PDB entry 4GY4 | X-ray diffraction, 2.67 A resolution | chains B and C of the 3 polymer chains in the assembly

Chain B (and C):
Molecule: Putative copper oxidase
From: Streptomyces coelicolor
Notes: chain C of this document is another copy of the same molecule, construct and numbering; everything in this record applies to it too
UniProtKB: Q9XAL8 (Q9XAL8_STRCO); residues 39-316 here = UniProt positions 39-316
Sequence (278 residues; row label = number of the first residue in the row):
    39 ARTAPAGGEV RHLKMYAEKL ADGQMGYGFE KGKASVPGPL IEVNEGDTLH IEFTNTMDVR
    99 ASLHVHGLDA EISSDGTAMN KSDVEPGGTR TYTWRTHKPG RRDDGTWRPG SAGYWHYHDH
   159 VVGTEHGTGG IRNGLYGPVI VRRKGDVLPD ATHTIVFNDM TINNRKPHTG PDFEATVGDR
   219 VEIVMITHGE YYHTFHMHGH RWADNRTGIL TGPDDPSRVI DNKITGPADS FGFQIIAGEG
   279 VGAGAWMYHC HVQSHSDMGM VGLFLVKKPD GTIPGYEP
Sequence notes: engineered mutation Ala108 (Tyr in Q9XAL8)
Bound ions: Cu ion site 1: His102 (together with oxygen atom) (shared with His234(C) of chain C); Cu ion site 2: His104, His156 (together with oxygen atom) (shared with His289(C) of chain C); Cu ion site 3: His158 (together with oxygen atom) (shared with His236(C), His287(C) of chain C); Cu ion site 4: His231, Cys288, His293; Cu ion site 5: His234 (together with oxygen atom) (shared with 1 residue of chain A); Cu ion site 6: His236, His287 (together with oxygen atom) (shared with 1 residue of chain A); Cu ion site 7: His289 (together with oxygen atom) (shared with 2 residues of chain A)
Small-molecule neighbours:
  - oxygen atom (O), molecule 1: His102, His104, His156, His158
  - oxygen atom (O), molecule 2: His234, His236, His287, His289

Chain B / chain C interface:
Contacting residue pairs - 75 pairs, chain B then chain C:
  His102(B) with His236(C)
  His104(B) with His234(C); Asp259(C), salt bridge; His289(C)
  Gly105(B) with Arg239(C), hydrogen bond (backbone-side chain); Asp259(C), hydrogen bond (backbone-side chain)
  Leu106(B) with Arg239(C)
  Asp107(B) with Arg239(C), salt bridge; Gly278(C); Val279(C)
  Ala108(B) with Val279(C); Trp284(C)
  Glu109(B) with Val279(C); Trp284(C)
  Ile110(B) with Ala281(C); Ala283(C); Trp284(C)
  Asp113(B) with His236(C), salt bridge
  Thr115(B) with His236(C)
  Met117(B) with Ala283(C), hydrophobic; Tyr314(C), hydrophobic
  Asn118(B) with Gly313(C)
  Arg139(B) with Thr249(C)
  Arg140(B) with Arg218(C); Ile274(C); Glu277(C), salt bridge
  Asp142(B) with Arg40(C); Arg218(C), salt bridge
  Thr144(B) with Arg218(C), hydrogen bond
  Trp145(B) with Leu248(C); Gly250(C); Pro251(C), hydrophobic
  Arg146(B) with Glu277(C), salt bridge; Gly278(C)
  Pro147(B) with Leu248(C), hydrophobic
  Trp153(B) with Val257(C); Ile258(C), hydrophobic; Asp259(C)
  His156(B) with His289(C)
  His158(B) with His236(C), hydrogen bond
  Thr162(B) with Asp295(C), hydrogen bond
  His164(B) with Gln291(C), hydrogen bond (backbone-side chain); Ser294(C); Asp295(C); Val299(C)
  Thr166(B) with Gln291(C), hydrogen bond; Asp295(C), hydrogen bond
  Ile169(B) with Gln291(C)
  Gly227(B) with Val290(C); Gln291(C), hydrogen bond (backbone-backbone)
  Glu228(B) with Tyr230(C), hydrogen bond (backbone-side chain); Val290(C); Gln291(C); Ser292(C), hydrogen bond
  Tyr229(B) with Tyr230(C), hydrogen bond (backbone-side chain)
  Tyr230(B) with Tyr230(C), hydrogen bond (backbone-side chain)
  Asp242(B) with Arg256(C), salt bridge
  Asn243(B) with Pro254(C); Arg256(C), hydrogen bond (backbone-side chain)
  Arg244(B) with Pro254(C), hydrogen bond (backbone-backbone)
  Asp253(B) with Pro254(C)
  Lys261(B) with Arg256(C)
  Thr263(B) with Ile262(C)
  Gly264(B) with Thr232(C); Ile262(C)
  Pro265(B) with Tyr230(C); Thr232(C), hydrogen bond (backbone-side chain); Asn260(C), hydrogen bond (backbone-side chain); His289(C); Val290(C), hydrophobic
  Ala266(B) with Asn260(C); His289(C)
  Asp267(B) with Asn260(C), hydrogen bond; Ile262(C)
  Phe269(B) with Arg256(C)
Interface residues without a listed pair, chain B (46 interface residues in all): Gly148, Gly165, Ser255, Ile262, Ser268
Interface residues without a listed pair, chain C (43 interface residues in all): Val185, Ile247, Ser255, Lys261, Gly282, Met285, His287, Leu301, Pro312

Summary:
Chain B and chain C form an interface of 46 and 43 residues respectively, with 18 hydrogen bonds and 7 salt
bridges. Polar pairs include His104(B)-Asp259(C), Asp107(B)-Arg239(C) and Asp113(B)-His236(C). Ligands of
chain B: oxygen atom.
Chain B and chain C are both Putative copper oxidase (Streptomyces coelicolor); the structure, Role of the
biradical intermediate observed during the turnover of SLAC: A two-domain laccase from Streptomyces ..., was
determined by X-ray diffraction, deposited together with 4GXF.
